7APM - chain A; structure by X-ray diffraction, 1.66 A resolution.

# Chain A
Molecule: Queuine tRNA-ribosyltransferase
Source organism: Zymomonas mobilis subsp. mobilis (strain ATCC 31821 / ZM4 / CP4)
Notes: EC 2.4.2.29
UniProtKB: P28720 (TGT_ZYMMO); residues 1-386 here = UniProt positions 1-386
Chain sequence (388 residues; numbered -1 to 386; the number before each row is that of its first residue; numbers below 1 keep their minus sign (Gly-1 is residue -1)):
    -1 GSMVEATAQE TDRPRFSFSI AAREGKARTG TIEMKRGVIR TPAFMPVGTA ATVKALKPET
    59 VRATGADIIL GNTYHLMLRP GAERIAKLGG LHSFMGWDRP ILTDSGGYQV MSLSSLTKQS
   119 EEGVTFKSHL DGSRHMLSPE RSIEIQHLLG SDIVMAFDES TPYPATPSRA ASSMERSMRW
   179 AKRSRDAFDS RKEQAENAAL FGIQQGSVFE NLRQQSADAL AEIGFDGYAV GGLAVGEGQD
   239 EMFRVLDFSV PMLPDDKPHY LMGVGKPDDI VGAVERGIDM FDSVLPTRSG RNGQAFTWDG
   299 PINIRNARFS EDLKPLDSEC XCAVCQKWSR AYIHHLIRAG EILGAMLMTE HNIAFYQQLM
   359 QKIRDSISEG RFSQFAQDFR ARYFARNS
Disordered / not traced: -1 to 10, 384-386
Differences from the reference sequence: expression tag (-1 to 0); engineered mutation Ser158 (Cys in P28720), Ser281 (Cys in P28720), Lys312 (Thr in P28720); modified residue (319)
Modified positions: R1A (3-{[(2,2,5,5-tetramethyl-1-oxo-2,5-dihydro-1H-pyrrolium-3-yl)methyl]disulfanyl}-D-alanine) at position 319
Swiss-Prot annotation at these positions:
  - region (RNA binding): Gly261 to Asp267, Thr285 to Arg289
  - active site: Asp102 (Proton acceptor), Asp280 (Nucleophile)
  - binding site (substrate): Asp102 to Tyr106, Asp156, Gln203, Gly230
  - binding site (Zn(2+)): Cys318, Cys320, Cys323, His349
  - mutagenesis: Ser103 (S103A: Strongly reduces activity), Asp156 (D156A: Abolishes catalytic activity), Asp280 (D280N: Abolishes catalytic activity)
Metal / ion sites: Zn2+: Cys318, Cys320, Cys323, His349

# Summary
The Zn2+ site is built by Cys318, Cys320, Cys323 and His349. UniProt lists active-site residues Asp102 and
Asp280, 8 substrate-binding residues, 4 Zn2+-binding residues and 3 mutagenesis sites.
Chain A is Queuine tRNA-ribosyltransferase (Zymomonas mobilis subsp. mobilis (strain ATCC 31821 / ZM4 / CP4));
the structure, tRNA-guanine transglycosylase H319C mutant spin-labeled with MTSL, was determined by X-ray
diffraction together with 7APL from the same study.
